PDB entry 6OP4 | X-ray diffraction, 2.30 A resolution | chains B and C of the 4 polymer chains in the assembly

# Chain B
Protein: Nitrogenase molybdenum-iron protein beta chain
Source organism: Azotobacter vinelandii
Notes: EC 1.18.6.1
UniProt: P07329 (NIFK_AZOVI); residues 2-523 here = UniProt positions 2-523
Amino-acid sequence (522 residues; numbered 2 to 523; the number before each row is that of its first residue):
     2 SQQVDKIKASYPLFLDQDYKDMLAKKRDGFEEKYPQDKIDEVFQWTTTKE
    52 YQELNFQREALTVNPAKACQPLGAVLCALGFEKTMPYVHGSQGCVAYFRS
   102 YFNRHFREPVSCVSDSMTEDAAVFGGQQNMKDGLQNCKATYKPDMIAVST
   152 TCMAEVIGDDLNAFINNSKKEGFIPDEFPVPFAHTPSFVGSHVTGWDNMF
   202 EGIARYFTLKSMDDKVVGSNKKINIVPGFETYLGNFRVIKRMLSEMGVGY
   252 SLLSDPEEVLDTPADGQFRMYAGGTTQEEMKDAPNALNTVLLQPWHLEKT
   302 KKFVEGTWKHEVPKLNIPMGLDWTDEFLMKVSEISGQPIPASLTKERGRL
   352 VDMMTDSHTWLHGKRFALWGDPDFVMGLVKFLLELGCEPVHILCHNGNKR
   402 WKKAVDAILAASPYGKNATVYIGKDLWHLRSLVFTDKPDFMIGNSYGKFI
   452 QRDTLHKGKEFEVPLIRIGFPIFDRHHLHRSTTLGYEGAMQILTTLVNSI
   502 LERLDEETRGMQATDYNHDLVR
Bound ions: fe(8)-S(7) cluster Fe: Cys70, Cys95, Cys153 (shared with 3 residues of chain A); Ca2+ site 1: Arg108, Glu109 (shared with 2 residues of chain D); Ca2+ site 2: Asp353, Asp357 (shared with 2 residues of chain D)
Residues lining bound ligands: fe(8)-S(7) cluster (CLF): Cys70, Pro72, Ser92, Gly94, Cys95, Tyr98, Phe99, Thr152, Cys153, Ser188
Swiss-Prot annotation at these positions:
  - binding site ([8Fe-7S] cluster): Cys70, Cys95, Cys153, Ser188

# Chain C
Protein: Nitrogenase molybdenum-iron protein alpha chain
Source organism: Azotobacter vinelandii
Notes: EC 1.18.6.1
UniProt: P07328 (NIFD_AZOVI); residues 4-480 here = UniProt positions 4-480
Amino-acid sequence (477 residues; row label = number of the first residue in the row):
     4 MSREEVESLIQEVLEVYPEKARKDRNKHLAVNDPAVTQSKKCIISNKKSQ
    54 PGLMTIRGCAYAGSKGVVWGPIKDMIHISHGPVGCGQYSRAGRRNYYIGT
   104 TGVNAFVTMNFTSDFQEKDIVFGGDKKLAKLIDEVETLFPLNKGISVQSE
   154 CPIGLIGDDIESVSKVKGAELSKTIVPVRCEGFRGVSQSLGHHIANDAVR
   204 DWVLGKRDEDTTFASTPYDVAIIGDYNIGGDAWSSRILLEEMGLRCVAQW
   254 SGDGSISEIELTPKVKLNLVHCYRSMNYISRHMEEKYGIPWMEYNFFGPT
   304 KTIESLRAIAAKFDESIQKKCEEVIAKYKPEWEAVVAKYRPRLEGKRVML
   354 YIGGLRPRHVIGAYEDLGMEVVGTGYEFAHNDDYDRTMKEMGDSTLLYDD
   404 VTGYEFEEFVKRIKPDLIGSGIKEKFIFQKMGIPFREMHSWDYSGPYHGF
   454 DGFAIFARDMDMTLNNPCWKKLQAPWE
Bound ions: fe(8)-S(7) cluster Fe: Cys62, Cys88, Cys154 (shared with 3 residues of chain D); Fe ion near Cys275 (its only coordinating residue here)
Residues lining bound ligands:
  - fe(8)-S(7) cluster (CLF): Cys62, Tyr64, Pro85, Val86, Gly87, Cys88, Tyr91, Glu153, Cys154, Gly185
  - 3-hydroxy-3-carboxy-adipic acid (HCA): Ala65, Gly95, Arg96, Gln191, Gly424, Ile425, Lys426, Glu440, His442
  - ICS (iron-sulfur-molybdenum cluster with interstitial carbon): Val70, Arg96, Gln191, His195, Tyr229, Ile231, Cys275, Arg277, Ser278, Ile355, Gly356, Gly357, Leu358, Arg359, Pro360, Phe381, Met441, His442
Swiss-Prot annotation at these positions:
  - binding site ([8Fe-7S] cluster): Cys62, Cys88, Cys154
  - binding site ([7Fe-Mo-9S-C-homocitryl] cluster): Cys275, His442
  - mutagenesis: His195 (H195Q: No nitrogenase activity)

# Interface between chain B and chain C
Residue-residue contacts - 49 pairs, chain B then chain C:
  Leu322(B) with Lys474(C)
  Asp323(B) with Lys474(C), salt bridge
  Asp326(B) with Pro478(C); Trp479(C)
  Met330(B) with Pro478(C), hydrophobic; Trp479(C), hydrophobic
  Ile340(B) with Trp479(C), hydrophobic
  Thr345(B) with Trp479(C), hydrogen bond; Glu480(C)
  Arg348(B) with Lys474(C), hydrogen bond (side chain-backbone); Leu475(C); Gln476(C); Ala477(C); Pro478(C); Trp479(C)
  Val352(B) with Lys474(C); Leu475(C), hydrophobic
  Asp353(B) with Lys433(C), salt bridge
  Thr356(B) with Gln432(C), hydrogen bond; Cys471(C); Trp472(C)
  Asp357(B) with Phe429(C); Gln432(C)
  His359(B) with Thr466(C), hydrogen bond; Asn469(C)
  Thr360(B) with Arg439(C); Met465(C); Thr466(C)
  Trp361(B) with Tyr446(C), hydrophobic
  His363(B) with Met465(C); Asn469(C)
  Leu384(B) with Pro470(C)
  Glu385(B) with Pro470(C)
  Gly387(B) with Pro470(C)
  Tyr415(B) with Pro470(C)
  Tyr487(B) with Trp479(C)
  Met512(B) with Thr103(C); Thr104(C)
  Gln513(B) with Gly102(C); Thr103(C), hydrogen bond
  Tyr517(B) with Tyr99(C); Tyr100(C)
  Asn518(B) with Tyr99(C), hydrogen bond
  Asp520(B) with Arg97(C), salt bridge; Tyr99(C), hydrogen bond
  Leu521(B) with Arg93(C); Ala94(C), hydrophobic
  Val522(B) with Tyr446(C)
  Arg523(B) with Tyr446(C)
Also at the interface, not in a pair above, chain B (30 interface residues in all): Met355, Asp516
Also at the interface, not in a pair above, chain C (30 interface residues in all): Ile101, Asn107, Trp236, Asn468

# Overview
Chain B and chain C each contribute 30 residues to their interface, with 7 hydrogen bonds and 3 salt bridges.
Polar contacts include Asp323(B)-Lys474(C), Asp353(B)-Lys433(C) and Asp520(B)-Arg97(C). Bound to chain B:
fe(8)-S(7) cluster. Bound to chain C: 3-hydroxy-3-carboxy-adipic acid, compound ICS and fe(8)-S(7) cluster.
Here chain B is Nitrogenase molybdenum-iron protein beta chain and chain C is Nitrogenase molybdenum-iron
protein alpha chain, both from Azotobacter vinelandii. Entry 6OP4 (Selenium-incorporated, carbon
monoxide-inhibited, reactivated FeMo-cofactor of nitrogenase from Azotobacter vinelandii) was determined by
X-ray diffraction, deposited together with 6OP1, 6OP2 and 6OP3.
